9D3O - chains J and G of the 10 polymer chains in the assembly; structure by electron microscopy, 3.00 A resolution.

Chain J:
Molecule: coding strand (145-nt DNA)
From: Xenopus borealis
Sequence (145 nucleotides; each row starts with the number of its first residue; numbers below 1 keep their minus sign (DC-72 is residue -72)):
   -72 CCGAGATCAG ACGATATCGG GCACTTTCAG GGTGGTATGG CCGTAGGCGA GCACAAGGCT
   -12 GACTTTTCCT CCCCTTGTGC TGCCTTCTGG GGGGGGCCCA GCTCCTCCCC ATGCCAGGGT
    48 CTTTTCCCCC AGGCAGGAAA ACAAG

Chain G:
Molecule: Histone H2A type 2-A
From: Homo sapiens
UniProtKB: Q6FI13 (H2A2A_HUMAN); residues 11-119 here correspond to UniProt positions 12-120 (UniProt number = residue number + 1)
Sequence (109 residues; row label = number of the first residue in the row):
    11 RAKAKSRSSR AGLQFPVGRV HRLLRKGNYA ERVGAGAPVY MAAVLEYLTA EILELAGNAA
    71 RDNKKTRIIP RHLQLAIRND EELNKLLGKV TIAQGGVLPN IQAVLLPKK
Disordered / not traced: 119
Reported in the primary citation:
  - binding site for noncoding strand (145-nt DNA): Arg77

Interface between chain J and chain G:
Contacting residue pairs (11; chain J residue first):
  DG-54(J) - Arg77(G)  sugar contact
  DA-44(J) - Gly28(G)  sugar contact
  DA-44(J) - Arg29(G)  phosphate contact
  DA-44(J) - Arg32(G)  salt bridge to the phosphate
  DG-43(J) - Ser16(G)  phosphate contact
  DG-43(J) - Arg17(G)  salt bridge to the phosphate
  DG-43(J) - Gly28(G)  phosphate contact
  DG-42(J) - Ala14(G)  phosphate contact
  DG-42(J) - Lys15(G)  phosphate contact
  DG-42(J) - Arg20(G)  salt bridge to the phosphate
  DT-35(J) - Arg42(G)  sugar contact
Also at the interface, not in a pair above, chain J (7 interface residues in all): DC-45, DG-34
Also at the interface, not in a pair above, chain G (11 interface residues in all): Glu41

In short:
7 residues of chain J face 11 of chain G across their interface; the contacts include 3 salt bridges. Polar
pairs include DA-44(J)-Arg32(G), DG-43(J)-Arg17(G) and DG-42(J)-Arg20(G). From the paper: a binding site for
noncoding strand (145-nt DNA) at Arg77(G).
Chain J is coding strand (145-nt DNA) (Xenopus borealis) and chain G is Histone H2A type 2-A (Homo sapiens);
the structure, 167-bp 5S rDNA nucleosome - closed, was determined by electron microscopy, deposited together
with 9D3K, 9D3L, 9D3N, 9D3Q, 9D3R, 9D3S and 9D3T.
